7U78 - chains A and T of the 3 polymer chains in the assembly; structure by X-ray diffraction, 1.61 A resolution.

# Chain A
Protein: DNA polymerase eta
Organism: Homo sapiens
Notes: EC 2.7.7.7
UniProt: Q9Y253 (POLH_HUMAN); residues 1-432 here = UniProt positions 1-432
Chain sequence (435 residues; row label = number of the first residue in the row; numbers below 1 keep their minus sign (Gly-2 is residue -2)):
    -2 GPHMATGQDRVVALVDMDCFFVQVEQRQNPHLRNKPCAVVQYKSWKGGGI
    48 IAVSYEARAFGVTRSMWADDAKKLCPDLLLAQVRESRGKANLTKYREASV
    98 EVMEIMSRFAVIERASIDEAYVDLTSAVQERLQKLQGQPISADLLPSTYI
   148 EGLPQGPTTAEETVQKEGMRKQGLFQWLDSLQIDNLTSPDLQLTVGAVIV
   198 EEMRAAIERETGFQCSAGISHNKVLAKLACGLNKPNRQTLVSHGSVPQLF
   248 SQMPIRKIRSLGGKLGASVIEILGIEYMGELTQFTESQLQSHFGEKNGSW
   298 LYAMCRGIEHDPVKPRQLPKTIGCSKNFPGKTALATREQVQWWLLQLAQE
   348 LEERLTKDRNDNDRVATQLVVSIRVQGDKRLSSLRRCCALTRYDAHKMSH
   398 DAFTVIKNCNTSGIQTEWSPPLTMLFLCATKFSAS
Disordered / not traced: 155-159
Construct notes: expression tag (-2 to 0)
Ion coordination: Mg2+ site 1: Asp13, Asp115, Glu116 (together with 2'-deoxyguanosine-5'-triphosphate) (shared with 1 residue of chain P); Ca2+: Asp13, Met14, Asp115; Mg2+ site 2: Asp13, Met14, Asp115
Residues lining bound ligands:
  - : Asp13, Met14, Asp15, Asp115, Lys231
  - 2'-deoxyguanosine-5'-triphosphate (DGT): Asp13, Met14, Asp15, Cys16, Phe17, Phe18, Gln38, Ile48, Ala49, Tyr52, Arg55, Arg61, Leu89, Ile114, Asp115, Glu116, Lys231
UniProt features mapped onto this chain:
  - binding site (Mg(2+)): Asp13, Met14, Asp115, Glu116
  - binding site (Mn(2+)): Asp13, Met14, Asp115, Glu116
  - binding site (a 2'-deoxyribonucleoside 5'-triphosphate): Arg61
  - natural variant: Val37 (deletion: In XPV), Leu75 (deletion: In XPV), Arg93 (R93P: In XPV), Arg111 (R111H: In XPV), Thr122 (T122P: In XPV), Gly153 (G153D: In a breast cancer sample), Thr191 (T191P: In XPV), Gly263 (G263V: In XPV), Val266 (V266D: In XPV), Gly295 (G295R: In XPV), Arg361 (R361S: In XPV)
  - mutagenesis: Tyr52 (Y52A/F: Reduces DNA polymerase activity; Y52E: Reduces DNA polymerase activity. Increases fidelity of replication and reduces translesion bypass), Arg61 (R61A: Reduces enzymatic activity by two-thirds), Ser62 (S62G: Increased DNA polymerase activity and translesion bypass compared to wild-type), Ala68 (A68S/V: Severe reduction in thymine dimer translesion bypass), Asn324 to Pro326 (Reduces binding to chromatin and to monoubiquitinated PCNA. Abolishes binding to monoubiquitinated PCNA; when associated with 705-E--H-713 Del)

# Chain T
Molecule: 12-nt DNA strand
Sequence (12 nucleotides; each row starts with the number of its first residue):
     1 CATTATGACGCT

# Chain A / chain T interface
Pairs across the interface (40):
  Gln38(A) - DT4(T)  hydrogen bond to the base
  Gln38(A) - DA5(T)  sugar contact
  Tyr39(A) - DT4(T)  phosphate contact
  Tyr39(A) - DA5(T)  hydrogen bond to the phosphate
  Trp42(A) - DA2(T)  stacking on the base
  Ile48(A) - DT4(T)  base contact
  Arg61(A) - DT3(T)  base contact
  Arg61(A) - DT4(T)  hydrogen bond to the base
  Ser62(A) - DT3(T)  hydrogen bond to the base
  Trp64(A) - DT3(T)  sugar contact
  Lys86(A) - DT6(T)  salt bridge to the phosphate
  Ala87(A) - DA5(T)  sugar contact
  Leu89(A) - DA5(T)  phosphate contact
  Leu89(A) - DT6(T)  phosphate contact
  Arg93(A) - DT6(T)  salt bridge to the phosphate
  Arg93(A) - DG7(T)  salt bridge to the phosphate
  Lys293(A) - DG10(T)  sugar contact
  Lys311(A) - DC9(T)  phosphate contact
  Arg313(A) - DA8(T)  salt bridge to the phosphate
  Pro316(A) - DA8(T)  phosphate contact
  Lys317(A) - DA8(T)  hydrogen bond to the phosphate
  Lys317(A) - DC9(T)  salt bridge to the phosphate
  Thr318(A) - DG7(T)  sugar contact
  Thr318(A) - DA8(T)  hydrogen bond to the phosphate
  Ile319(A) - DG7(T)  phosphate contact
  Gly320(A) - DT6(T)  sugar contact
  Gly320(A) - DG7(T)  hydrogen bond to the phosphate
  Cys321(A) - DT6(T)  phosphate contact
  Ser322(A) - DA5(T)  sugar contact
  Ser322(A) - DT6(T)  hydrogen bond to the phosphate
  Lys323(A) - DA5(T)  salt bridge to the phosphate
  Asn324(A) - DT4(T)  hydrogen bond to the phosphate
  Asn324(A) - DA5(T)  hydrogen bond to the phosphate
  Pro326(A) - DA2(T)  phosphate contact
  Pro326(A) - DT4(T)  phosphate contact
  Gly327(A) - DC1(T)  hydrogen bond to the phosphate
  Gly327(A) - DA2(T)  phosphate contact
  Thr329(A) - DA2(T)  base contact
  Arg351(A) - DT6(T)  salt bridge to the phosphate
  Arg351(A) - DG7(T)  salt bridge to the phosphate
Other interface residues (no listed pair), chain A (31 interface residues in all): Glu110, Arg111, Glu347, Phe423
Other interface residues (no listed pair), chain T (11 interface residues in all): DC11

# Overview
31 residues of chain A and 11 residues of chain T are in contact; the contacts include 11 hydrogen bonds, 8
salt bridges and 1 aromatic stacking contact. Polar contacts include Gln38(A)-DT4(T), Arg61(A)-DT4(T) and
Ser62(A)-DT3(T). Ligands of chain A: compounds CA/MG and 2'-deoxyguanosine-5'-triphosphate.
Here chain A is DNA polymerase eta (Homo sapiens) and chain T is a 12-nt DNA strand. Entry 7U78 (Human DNA
polymerase eta-DNA ternary mismatch complex:reaction with 1.0 mM Mg2+ for 80s) was determined by X-ray
diffraction together with 7U72, 7U73, 7U74, 7U75, 7U76, 7U77 and 26 further entries from the same study.
